PDB entry 1P6V | X-ray diffraction, 3.20 A resolution | chains B and A

[Chain B]
Molecule: 68-nt RNA strand
Sequence (68 nucleotides; each row starts with the number of its first residue):
     1 GGGGGCGGAA AGGAUUCGAC GGGGACUUCG GUCCUCGGAC GCGGGUUCGA UUCCCGCCGC
    61 CUCCACCA
Disordered / not traced: 1-12, 58-68

[Chain A]
Protein: SsrA-binding protein
From: Aquifex aeolicus
Reference sequence: O66640 (SSRP_AQUAE); residues 1-156 here correspond to UniProt positions 2-157 (UniProt number = residue number + 1)
Sequence (156 residues; each row starts with the number of its first residue):
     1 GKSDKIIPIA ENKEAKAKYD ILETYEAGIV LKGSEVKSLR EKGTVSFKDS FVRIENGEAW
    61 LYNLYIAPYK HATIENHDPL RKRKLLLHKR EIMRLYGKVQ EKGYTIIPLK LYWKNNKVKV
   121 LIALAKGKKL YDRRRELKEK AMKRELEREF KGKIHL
Disordered / not traced: 1-2, 73-75, 131-156

[Interface between chain B and chain A]
Contacting residue pairs - 42 pairs, chain B then chain A:
  U15(B) / Asn-115(A)  base contact
  U15(B) / Lys-117(A)  hydrogen bond to the base
  U16(B) / Ile-29(A)  hydrogen bond to the base
  U16(B) / Val-30(A)  base contact
  U16(B) / Leu-86(A)  base contact
  U16(B) / Lys-117(A)  phosphate contact
  U16(B) / Lys-119(A)  hydrogen bond to the sugar
  C17(B) / Glu-26(A)  base contact
  C17(B) / His-88(A)  hydrogen bond to the base
  C17(B) / Lys-117(A)  salt bridge to the phosphate
  C17(B) / Lys-119(A)  salt bridge to the phosphate
  G18(B) / Glu-26(A)  hydrogen bond to the base
  G18(B) / Ala-27(A)  base contact
  G18(B) / Gly-28(A)  base contact
  G18(B) / Leu-86(A)  base contact
  G18(B) / Leu-87(A)  hydrogen bond to the sugar
  G18(B) / His-88(A)  hydrogen bond to the sugar
  G18(B) / Glu-91(A)  hydrogen bond to the base
  G18(B) / Lys-119(A)  hydrogen bond to the base
  A19(B) / Val-30(A)  base contact
  A19(B) / Glu-58(A)  hydrogen bond to the sugar
  A19(B) / Leu-86(A)  base contact
  A19(B) / His-88(A)  salt bridge to the phosphate
  A19(B) / Lys-89(A)  hydrogen bond to the phosphate
  C20(B) / Glu-58(A)  sugar contact
  C20(B) / Lys-89(A)  salt bridge to the phosphate
  U32(B) / Arg-90(A)  salt bridge to the phosphate
  A39(B) / Ile-29(A)  hydrogen bond to the base
  A39(B) / Val-30(A)  base contact
  A39(B) / Leu-31(A)  hydrogen bond to the base
  A39(B) / Val-36(A)  sugar contact
  A39(B) / Lys-117(A)  base contact
  A39(B) / Val-118(A)  hydrogen bond to the base
  C40(B) / Val-36(A)  base contact
  C40(B) / Lys-37(A)  sugar contact
  C40(B) / Arg-40(A)  hydrogen bond to the base
  C40(B) / Asn-116(A)  hydrogen bond to the base
  G41(B) / Ser-34(A)  phosphate contact
  G41(B) / Lys-37(A)  salt bridge to the phosphate
  G41(B) / His-71(A)  hydrogen bond to the sugar
  C42(B) / Gly-33(A)  phosphate contact
  C42(B) / Ser-34(A)  phosphate contact
Interface residues without a listed pair, chain B (13 interface residues in all): G38, U51
Interface residues without a listed pair, chain A (28 interface residues in all): Lys-32, Leu-85, Ile-92, Trp-113

[In short]
13 residues of chain B and 28 residues of chain A are in contact; the contacts include 17 hydrogen bonds and 6
salt bridges. Polar contacts include U15(B)/Lys-117(A), U16(B)/Ile-29(A) and C17(B)/His-88(A).
Chain B is a 68-nt RNA strand and chain A is SsrA-binding protein (Aquifex aeolicus); the structure, Crystal
structure of the tRNA domain of transfer-messenger RNA in complex with SmpB, was determined by X-ray
diffraction.
